Entry 6XOX (electron microscopy, 3.10 A resolution); this record covers chains A and N of the 6 polymer chains in the assembly.

[Chain A]
Name: Alpha subunit of Gs with N-terminus swapped with equivalent residues in Gi, Guanine nucleotide-binding protein G(s) subunit alpha isoforms XLas
Organism: Homo sapiens
Reference sequence: chimeric construct of Q5FWY2, Q5JWF2: residues 26-86 from Q5FWY2 (Q5FWY2_HUMAN) positions 26-72 (offset varies); residues 87-394 from Q5JWF2 positions 730-1037 (UniProt number = residue number + 643)
Sequence (373 residues; numbered 8 to 394; 14 numbers in that range are skipped by the numbering (no residue carries them; nothing is unmodelled there); the number before each row is that of its first residue):
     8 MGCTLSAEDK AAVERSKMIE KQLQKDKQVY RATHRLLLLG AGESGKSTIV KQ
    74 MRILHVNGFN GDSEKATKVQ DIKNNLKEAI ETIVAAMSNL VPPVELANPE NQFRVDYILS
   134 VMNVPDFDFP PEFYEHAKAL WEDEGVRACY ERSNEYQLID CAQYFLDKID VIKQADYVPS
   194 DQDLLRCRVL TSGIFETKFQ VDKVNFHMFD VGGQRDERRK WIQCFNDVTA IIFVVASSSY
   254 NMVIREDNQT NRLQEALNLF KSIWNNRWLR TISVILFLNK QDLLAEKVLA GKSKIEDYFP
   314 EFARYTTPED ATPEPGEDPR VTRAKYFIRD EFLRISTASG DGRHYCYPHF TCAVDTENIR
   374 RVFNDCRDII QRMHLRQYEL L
Disordered / not traced: 8-11, 49-50, 74-206, 253-262, 305-306, 366-367
Sequence notes: initiating methionine (8); expression tag (9-25)

[Chain N]
Name: Nanobody 35
Organism: Lama glama
Notes: antibody fragment or engineered binder
Sequence (160 residues; numbered -21 to 138; the number before each row is that of its first residue; numbers below 1 keep their minus sign (Met-21 is residue -21)):
   -21 MKYLLPTAAA GLLLLAAQPA MAQVQLQESG GGLVQPGGSL RLSCAASGFT FSNYKMNWVR
    39 QAPGKGLEWV SDISQSGASI SYTGSVKGRF TISRDNAKNT LYLQMNSLKP EDTAVYYCAR
    99 CPAPFTRDCF DVTSTTYAYR GQGTQVTVSS HHHHHHEPEA
Disordered / not traced: -21 to 0, 129-138
Disulfides: Cys22-Cys96, Cys99-Cys107

[Interface between chain A and chain N]
Residue-residue contacts - 25 pairs, chain A then chain N:
  Arg228(A) with Thr114(N), hydrogen bond
  Asp229(A) with Thr111(N); Ser112(N), hydrogen bond (side chain-backbone)
  Glu230(A) with Thr111(N); Thr114(N); Tyr115(N)
  Arg231(A) with Phe108(N)
  Arg232(A) with Pro100(N); Phe108(N); Tyr115(N)
  Thr263(A) with Glu46(N)
  Gln267(A) with Trp47(N); Thr61(N)
  Asn271(A) with Trp47(N)
  Lys274(A) with Asp50(N), salt bridge
  Ser275(A) with Asp106(N); Cys107(N), hydrogen bond (side chain-backbone); Phe108(N)
  Asn278(A) with Arg105(N)
  Asn279(A) with Asp106(N), hydrogen bond
  Arg283(A) with Arg105(N)
  Tyr311(A) with Gly62(N); Ser63(N), hydrogen bond (backbone-backbone)
  Phe312(A) with Gly62(N)
  Pro313(A) with Gly62(N)
Also at the interface, not in a pair above, chain A (20 interface residues in all): Asn264, Glu268, Leu272, Arg280
Also at the interface, not in a pair above, chain N (17 interface residues in all): Val110, Tyr117

[Overview]
The interface between chain A and chain N involves 20 residues on one side and 17 on the other; the contacts
include 5 hydrogen bonds and 1 salt bridge. Among the polar pairs are Lys274(A)-Asp50(N), Arg228(A)-Thr114(N)
and Asp229(A)-Ser112(N).
Here chain A is Alpha subunit of Gs with N-terminus swapped with equivalent residues in Gi, Guanine
nucleotide-binding protein G(s) subunit alpha isoforms XLas (Homo sapiens) and chain N is Nanobody 35 (Lama
glama). Entry 6XOX (cryo-EM of human GLP-1R bound to non-peptide agonist LY3502970) was determined by electron
microscopy.
